PDB entry 8GIP | X-ray diffraction, 2.70 A resolution | chains A and F of the 6 polymer chains in the assembly

[Chain A]
Name: Cyclic GMP-AMP synthase
From: Mus musculus
Notes: EC 2.7.7.86; fragment: catalytic domain, residues 147-507
UniProtKB: Q8C6L5 (CGAS_MOUSE); numbering as in UniProt (aligned over 147-507)
Sequence (364 residues; numbered 144 to 507; the number before each row is that of its first residue):
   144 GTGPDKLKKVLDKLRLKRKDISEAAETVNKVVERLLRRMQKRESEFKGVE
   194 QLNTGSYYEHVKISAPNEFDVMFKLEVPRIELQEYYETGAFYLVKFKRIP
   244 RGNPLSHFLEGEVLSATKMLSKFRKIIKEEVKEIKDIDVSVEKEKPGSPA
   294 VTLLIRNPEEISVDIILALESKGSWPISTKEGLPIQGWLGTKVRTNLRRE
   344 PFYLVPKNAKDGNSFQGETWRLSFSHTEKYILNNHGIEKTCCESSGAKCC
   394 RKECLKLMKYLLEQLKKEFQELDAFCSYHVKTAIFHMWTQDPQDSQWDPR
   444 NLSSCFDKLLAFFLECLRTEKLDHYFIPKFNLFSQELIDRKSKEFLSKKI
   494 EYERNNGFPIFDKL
Unresolved in the structure: 144-147, 243-245, 507
Differences from the reference sequence: expression tag (144-146)
Ion coordination: Mg2+: Glu-211, Asp-213 (together with ATP); Mn2+: Glu-211, Asp-213, Asp-307 (together with ATP); Zn2+: His-378, Cys-384, Cys-385, Cys-392
Small-molecule neighbours: ATP (adenosine-5'-triphosphate): Gly-198, Ser-199, Lys-205, Glu-211, Asp-213, Arg-364, Ser-368, Glu-371, Lys-402, Glu-406, Cys-419, Ser-420, Tyr-421, Lys-424, His-467
UniProt features mapped onto this chain:
  - region: Lys-372 to Lys-395 (DNA-binding)
  - motif: Leu-154 to Leu-159 (Nuclear export signal), Asp-281 to Ser-291 (Nuclear localization signal)
  - binding site (GTP): Thr-197, Asp-307, Arg-364 to Glu-371
  - binding site (ATP): Ser-199, Glu-371, Lys-402, Ser-420 to Lys-424
  - binding site (Mg(2+)): Glu-211, Asp-213, Asp-307
  - binding site (2',3'-cGAMP): Asp-213, Gly-290, Asp-307, Lys-350, Arg-364 to Ser-366
  - binding site (Zn(2+)): His-378, Cys-384, Cys-385, Cys-392
  - site: Arg-241 (Arginine-anchor), Asp-307, Ile-308 (Cleavage)
  - modified residue: Lys-156 (N6-lactoyllysine), Glu-176 (PolyADP-ribosyl glutamic acid), Ser-199 (Phosphoserine), Tyr-201 (Phosphotyrosine), Glu-272 (5-glutamyl polyglutamate), Ser-291 (Phosphoserine), Glu-302 (5-glutamyl glutamate), Lys-372 (N6-acetyllysine), Lys-382 (N6-acetyllysine), Lys-402 (N6-acetyllysine), Ser-420 (Phosphoserine), Lys-491 (N6-methyllysine)
  - lipidation (S-palmitoyl cysteine): Cys-392, Cys-393, Cys-459
  - cross-link (Glycyl lysine isopeptide (Lys-Gly)): Lys-217 (interchain with G-Cter in SUMO), Lys-271 (interchain with G-Cter in ubiquitin), Lys-335 (interchain with G-Cter in SUMO), Lys-372 (interchain with G-Cter in SUMO), Lys-382 (interchain with G-Cter in SUMO), Lys-399 (interchain with G-Cter in ubiquitin), Lys-402 (interchain with G-Cter in ubiquitin), Lys-409 (interchain with G-Cter in ubiquitin), Lys-410 (interchain with G-Cter in ubiquitin), Lys-464 (interchain with G-Cter in SUMO)
Reported in the primary citation:
  - mutagenesis - E211Q/D213N: abolished catalytic activity
  - specificity-determining residues: His-467 (proposed by the authors, not directly observed)
  - mutagenesis - R364A (33-fold), H467A: decreased catalytic activity on ATP/GTP
  - mutagenesis - H467A (2-fold): increased catalytic activity on GTP/GTP
  - specificity-determining residues: Ile-309, Arg-364
  - mutagenesis - R364A (10-fold): decreased catalytic activity on GTP/GTP
  - mutagenesis - R364A (4-fold): increased catalytic activity on ATP/ATP

[Chain F]
Molecule: Palindromic DNA18
Sequence (18 nucleotides; each row starts with the number of its first residue):
     1 ATCTGTACATGTACAGAT

[Chain A / chain F interface]
Pairs across the interface (13; chain A residue first):
  Arg-161(A) / DT4(F)  hydrogen bond to the base
  Arg-161(A) / DG5(F)  hydrogen bond to the sugar
  Ser-165(A) / DG5(F)  hydrogen bond to the phosphate
  Ser-165(A) / DT6(F)  hydrogen bond to the phosphate
  Ala-168(A) / DT6(F)  phosphate contact
  Ala-168(A) / DA7(F)  phosphate contact
  Asn-172(A) / DA7(F)  hydrogen bond to the phosphate
  Asn-196(A) / DC8(F)  hydrogen bond to the phosphate
  Tyr-200(A) / DT6(F)  hydrogen bond to the phosphate
  Tyr-200(A) / DA7(F)  hydrogen bond to the phosphate
  Tyr-201(A) / DA7(F)  phosphate contact
  Tyr-201(A) / DC8(F)  phosphate contact
  Lys-372(A) / DC8(F)  salt bridge to the phosphate
Other interface residues (no listed pair), chain A (9 interface residues in all): Ile-164

[Overview]
Chain A and chain F form an interface of 9 and 5 residues respectively, with 8 hydrogen bonds and 1 salt
bridge. Polar contacts include Arg-161(A)/DT4(F), Arg-161(A)/DG5(F) and Ser-165(A)/DG5(F). Bound to chain A:
ATP. From the paper: R364A and H467A of chain A reduce catalytic activity on ATP/GTP; specificity determinants
His-467(A), Ile-309(A) and Arg-364(A).
Here chain A is Cyclic GMP-AMP synthase (Mus musculus) and chain F is Palindromic DNA18. Entry 8GIP (Structure
of Ternary Complex of mouse cGAS with dsDNA and Bound ATP: with 10mM Mg2+ and ...) was determined by X-ray
diffraction together with 7UUX, 7UXW, 7UYQ, 7UYZ, 7UZR, 7V0W and 14 further entries from the same study.
